2ERE - chains C and A of the 4 polymer chains in the assembly; structure by X-ray diffraction, 3.00 A resolution.

[Chain C]
Molecule: 15-nt DNA strand
Sequence (15 nucleotides; row label = number of the first residue in the row):
     1 TTGCCGGTACCGGCA

[Chain A]
Molecule: Regulatory protein LEU3
Source organism: Saccharomyces cerevisiae
UniProtKB: P08638 (LEUR_YEAST); numbering as in UniProt (aligned over 32-103)
Sequence (72 residues; numbered 32 to 103; the number before each row is that of its first residue):
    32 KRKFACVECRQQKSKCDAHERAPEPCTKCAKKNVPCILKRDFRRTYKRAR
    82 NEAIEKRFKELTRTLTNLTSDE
Unresolved in the structure: 32-34, 51-55, 100-103
Bound ions: Zn2+ site 1: Cys37, Cys57, Cys60, Cys67; Zn2+ site 2: Cys37, Cys40, Cys47, Cys57
UniProt features mapped onto this chain:
  - DNA-binding region: Cys37 to Cys67 (Zn(2)-C6 fungal-type)

[Chain C / chain A interface]
Residue-residue contacts (13):
  DT2(C) - Arg41(A)  sugar contact
  DT2(C) - Arg71(A)  phosphate contact
  DT2(C) - Arg74(A)  salt bridge to the phosphate
  DG3(C) - Phe35(A)  phosphate contact
  DG3(C) - Ala36(A)  hydrogen bond to the phosphate
  DG3(C) - Arg41(A)  salt bridge to the phosphate
  DC4(C) - Lys44(A)  base contact
  DC4(C) - Ser45(A)  phosphate contact
  DC4(C) - Lys46(A)  phosphate contact
  DC4(C) - Cys47(A)  hydrogen bond to the phosphate
  DC5(C) - Lys44(A)  hydrogen bond to the base
  DC5(C) - Lys46(A)  phosphate contact
  DA9(C) - Arg79(A)  hydrogen bond to the phosphate
Other interface residues (no listed pair), chain C (6 interface residues in all): DC10

[Overview]
Chain C and chain A form an interface of 6 and 10 residues respectively, with 4 hydrogen bonds and 2 salt
bridges. Polar pairs include DC5(C)-Lys44(A), DG3(C)-Ala36(A) and DC4(C)-Cys47(A). Cys37(A), Cys57(A),
Cys60(A) and Cys67(A) form the Zn2+ site 1.
Chain C is a 15-nt DNA strand and chain A is Regulatory protein LEU3 (Saccharomyces cerevisiae); the
structure, Crystal Structure of a Leu3 DNA-binding domain complexed with a 15mer DNA duplex, was determined by
X-ray diffraction, deposited together with 2ER8 and 2ERG.
